Entry 6A5N (X-ray diffraction, 2.40 A resolution); this record covers chains A and D of the 3 polymer chains in the assembly.

# Chain A
Protein: Histone-lysine N-methyltransferase, H3 lysine-9 specific SUVH6
From: Arabidopsis thaliana
Notes: EC 2.1.1.43
UniProtKB: Q8VZ17 (SUVH6_ARATH); residue numbers follow UniProt; this construct covers 264-790
Amino-acid sequence (527 residues; numbered 264 to 790; the number before each row is that of its first residue):
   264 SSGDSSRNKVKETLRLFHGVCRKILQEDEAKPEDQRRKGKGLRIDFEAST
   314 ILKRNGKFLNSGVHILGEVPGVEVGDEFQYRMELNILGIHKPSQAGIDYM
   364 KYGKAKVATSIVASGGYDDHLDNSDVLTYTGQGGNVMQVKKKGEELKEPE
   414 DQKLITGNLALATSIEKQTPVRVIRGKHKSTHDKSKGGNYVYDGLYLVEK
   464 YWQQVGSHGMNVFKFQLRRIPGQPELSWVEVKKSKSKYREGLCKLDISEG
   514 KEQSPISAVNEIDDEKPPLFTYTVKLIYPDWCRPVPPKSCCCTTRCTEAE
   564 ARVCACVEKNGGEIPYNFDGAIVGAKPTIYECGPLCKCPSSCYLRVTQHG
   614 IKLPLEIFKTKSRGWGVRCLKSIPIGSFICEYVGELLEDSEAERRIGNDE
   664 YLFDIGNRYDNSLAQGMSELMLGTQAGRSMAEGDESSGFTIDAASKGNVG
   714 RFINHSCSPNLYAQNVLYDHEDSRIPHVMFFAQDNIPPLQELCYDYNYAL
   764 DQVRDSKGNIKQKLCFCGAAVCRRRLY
Unresolved in the structure: 264-265, 399-411, 781-790
Differences from the reference sequence: engineered mutation Leu777 (Pro in Q8VZ17)
UniProt features mapped onto this chain:
  - binding site (Zn(2+)): Cys553, Cys554, Cys555, Cys559, Cys567, Cys569, Cys595, Cys599, Cys601, Cys605, Cys720, Cys778, Cys780, Cys785
  - binding site (S-adenosyl-L-methionine): Arg626 to Trp628, Asp662, Tyr664, Arg714, Asn717, His718
Metal / ion sites: Zn2+ site 1: Cys553, Cys569, Cys595, Cys599; Zn2+ site 2: Cys553, Cys555, Cys559, Cys567; Zn2+ site 3: Cys559, Cys595, Cys601, Cys605
From the paper describing this entry:
  - binding site for the 14-nt DNA strand (chain D): Gln357
  - binding site for the 14-nt DNA strand: Tyr380, Tyr392, Gln395

# Chain D
Molecule: 14-nt DNA strand
Sequence (14 nucleotides; row label = number of the first residue in the row):
     1 CACTGCTGAGTACT
Unresolved in the structure: 1

# How chain A and chain D interact
Residue-residue contacts (15; chain A residue first):
  Phe309(A) with DG8(D), phosphate contact; DA9(D), sugar contact
  Ser312(A) with DG10(D), hydrogen bond to the phosphate
  Lys316(A) with DG10(D), salt bridge to the phosphate
  His327(A) with DA12(D), salt bridge to the phosphate
  Met345(A) with DA9(D), phosphate contact; DG10(D), phosphate contact
  Asn348(A) with DG10(D), phosphate contact; DT11(D), phosphate contact
  Lys354(A) with DT11(D), phosphate contact
  Ser356(A) with DA9(D), hydrogen bond to the base
  Gln357(A) with DG8(D), hydrogen bond to the base
  Tyr362(A) with DA12(D), phosphate contact; DC13(D), phosphate contact
  Lys369(A) with DC13(D), salt bridge to the phosphate
Other interface residues (no listed pair), chain A (12 interface residues in all): Phe321

# Summary
12 residues of chain A face 6 of chain D across their interface; the contacts include 3 hydrogen bonds and 3
salt bridges. Polar pairs include Ser356(A)-DA9(D), Gln357(A)-DG8(D) and Ser312(A)-DG10(D). The paper reports
a binding site for the 14-nt DNA strand at Tyr380(A), Tyr392(A) and Gln395(A); a binding site for the 14-nt
DNA strand (chain D) at Gln357(A).
Chain A is Histone-lysine N-methyltransferase, H3 lysine-9 specific SUVH6 (Arabidopsis thaliana) and chain D
is a 14-nt DNA strand; the structure, Crystal structure of Arabidopsis thaliana SUVH6 in complex with
methylated DNA, was determined by X-ray diffraction together with 6A5K and 6A5M from the same study.
